Entry 8AHX (electron microscopy, 3.11 A resolution); this record covers chains E and G of the 7 polymer chains in the assembly.

== Chain E ==
Molecule: Ion-translocating oxidoreductase complex subunit E
Organism: Azotobacter vinelandii DJ
Notes: EC 7.-.-.-
UniProtKB: Q9F5Y1 (RNFE_AZOVD); numbering as in UniProt (aligned over 1-238)
Amino-acid sequence (238 residues; row label = number of the first residue in the row):
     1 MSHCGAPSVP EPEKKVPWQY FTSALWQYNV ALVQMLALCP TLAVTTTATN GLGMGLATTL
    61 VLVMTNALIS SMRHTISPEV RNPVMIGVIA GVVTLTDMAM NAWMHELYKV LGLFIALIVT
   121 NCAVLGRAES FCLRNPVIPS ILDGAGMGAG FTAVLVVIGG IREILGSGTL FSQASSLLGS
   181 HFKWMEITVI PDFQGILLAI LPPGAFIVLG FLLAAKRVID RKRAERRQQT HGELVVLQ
Unresolved in the structure: 1-15, 229-238
Metal / ion sites: 2Fe-2S cluster Fe: C39, C122 (shared with 2 residues of chain A)
Small-molecule neighbours: 2Fe-2S cluster (FES): A37, L38, C39, P40, T120, N121, C122

== Chain G ==
Molecule: Ion-translocating oxidoreductase complex subunit G
Organism: Azotobacter vinelandii DJ
Notes: EC 7.-.-.-
UniProtKB: C1DMA4 (C1DMA4_AZOVD); residues 1-229 here = UniProt positions 1-229
Amino-acid sequence (237 residues; numbered 1 to 237; the number before each row is that of its first residue):
     1 MNDTTMTPAE ENAAPAEAAA GKPTLLARLE KWRPMVAYQG LSLGLVCAVV ALLLLTGNIM
    61 THGTIAEQQM QDRLATLREV LPQSLYDNNP LADSFKVQDA ELGEVEVLPA RLQGKLTAVV
   121 FQGRNIGYGG PIEQMMSVDA QGKILGVRVL THKETPGLAD KIEASRSDWI KVFDGLSLEN
   181 TALDKWKVKK DGGQFDQFAG ATITPRAVVK TVLQGLQFQA RHAEQLKAEW SHPQFEK
Unresolved in the structure: 1-31, 229-237
Differences from the reference sequence: expression tag (230-237)
Covalent attachments: flavin mononucleotide (FMN) linked to T202
Small-molecule neighbours: FMN (flavin mononucleotide): Y128, E154, T155, L158, A159, K190, Q197, G200, A201, I203, T204, R206

== Chain E / chain G interface ==
Residue-residue contacts (21; chain E residue first):
  T75(E) with Y38(G), hydrogen bond (backbone-side chain)
  I76(E) with R33(G), hydrogen bond (backbone-side chain)
  S77(E) with R33(G); Q39(G), hydrogen bond
  P78(E) with R33(G)
  E79(E) with Q39(G), hydrogen bond
  V80(E) with Q39(G)
  G91(E) with V50(G); L54(G)
  T94(E) with L54(G)
  L95(E) with L54(G), hydrophobic
  M98(E) with L54(G); G57(G); N58(G); T61(G)
  N101(E) with I65(G)
  A102(E) with T64(G); I65(G), hydrophobic; Q68(G)
  W103(E) with T61(G)
  L197(E) with P156(G)
Also at the interface, not in a pair above, chain E (21 interface residues in all): H74, P83, V84, G87, V88, H105, K109
Also at the interface, not in a pair above, chain G (18 interface residues in all): S42, L43, V46, L53, D72, G157

== Overview ==
21 residues of chain E face 18 of chain G across their interface; the contacts include 4 hydrogen bonds. Among
the polar pairs are T75(E)-Y38(G), I76(E)-R33(G) and S77(E)-Q39(G). Chain E binds 2Fe-2S cluster. Flavin
mononucleotide is covalently linked to T202(G).
Here chain E is Ion-translocating oxidoreductase complex subunit E and chain G is Ion-translocating
oxidoreductase complex subunit G, both from Azotobacter vinelandii DJ. Entry 8AHX (Cryo-EM structure of the
nitrogen-fixation associated NADH:ferredoxin oxidoreductase RNF from Azotobacter vinelandii) was determined by
electron microscopy, deposited together with 8RB8, 8RB9, 8RBM and 8RBQ.
